1MT7 - chains A and P of the 3 polymer chains in the assembly; structure by X-ray diffraction, 1.90 A resolution.

# Chain A
Protein: Protease retropepsin
Organism: Human immunodeficiency virus 1
Notes: EC 3.4.23.16
UniProt: P03369 (POL_HV1A2); residues 1-99 here correspond to UniProt positions 57-155 (UniProt number = residue number + 56)
Sequence (99 residues; row label = number of the first residue in the row):
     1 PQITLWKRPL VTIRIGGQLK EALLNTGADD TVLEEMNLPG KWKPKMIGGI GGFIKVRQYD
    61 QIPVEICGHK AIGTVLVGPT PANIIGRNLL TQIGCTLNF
Differences from the reference sequence: engineered mutation K7 (Gln63 in P03369), N25 (Asp81 in P03369), A82 (Val138 in P03369)
From the paper describing this entry:
  - binding site for Substrate analogue (chain P): A82
  - mutagenesis - V82A: decreased catalytic activity (citing earlier work)

# Chain P
Protein: Substrate analogue
UniProt: Q9YYH6 (Q9YYH6_9HIV1); residues 1-10 here correspond to UniProt positions 104-113 (UniProt number = residue number + 103)
Sequence (10 residues; numbered 1 to 10; the number before each row is that of its first residue):
     1 VSQNYPIVQN
Not modelled in the structure: 9-10

# How chain A and chain P interact
Pairs across the interface (21):
  N25(A) - P6(P)
  G27(A) - Q3(P)
  G27(A) - N4(P)
  G27(A) - Y5(P)  hydrogen bond (backbone-backbone)
  A28(A) - Q3(P)
  A28(A) - N4(P)
  D29(A) - S2(P)
  D29(A) - Q3(P)  hydrogen bond (side chain-backbone)
  D29(A) - N4(P)
  D30(A) - S2(P)  hydrogen bond
  D30(A) - N4(P)  hydrogen bond (backbone-side chain)
  I47(A) - S2(P)
  I47(A) - N4(P)
  G48(A) - S2(P)  hydrogen bond (backbone-backbone)
  G48(A) - Q3(P)
  G48(A) - N4(P)  hydrogen bond (backbone-backbone)
  G49(A) - N4(P)
  G49(A) - Y5(P)
  I50(A) - Y5(P)
  P81(A) - V8(P)  hydrophobic
  I84(A) - P6(P)  hydrophobic
Interface residues without a listed pair, chain A (15 interface residues in all): V32, K45, M46, F53
Interface residues without a listed pair, chain P (8 interface residues in all): V1, I7

# In short
15 residues of chain A and 8 residues of chain P are in contact; the contacts include 6 hydrogen bonds. Among
the polar pairs are D29(A)-Q3(P), D30(A)-S2(P) and D30(A)-N4(P). The paper reports a binding site for
Substrate analogue (chain P) at A82(A); V82A of chain A reduces catalytic activity.
Here chain A is Protease retropepsin (Human immunodeficiency virus 1) and chain P is Substrate analogue. Entry
1MT7 (Viability of a drug-resistant HIV-1 protease mutant: structural insights for better antiviral therapy)
was determined by X-ray diffraction together with 1MT8, 1MT9, 1MTB and 1N49 from the same study.
